Entry 3QFD (X-ray diffraction, 1.68 A resolution); this record covers chains A and C of the 3 polymer chains in the assembly.

[Chain A]
Protein: HLA class I histocompatibility antigen, A-2 alpha chain
Organism: Homo sapiens
UniProtKB: P01892 (1A02_HUMAN); residues 1-275 here correspond to UniProt positions 25-299 (UniProt number = residue number + 24)
Sequence (275 residues; row label = number of the first residue in the row):
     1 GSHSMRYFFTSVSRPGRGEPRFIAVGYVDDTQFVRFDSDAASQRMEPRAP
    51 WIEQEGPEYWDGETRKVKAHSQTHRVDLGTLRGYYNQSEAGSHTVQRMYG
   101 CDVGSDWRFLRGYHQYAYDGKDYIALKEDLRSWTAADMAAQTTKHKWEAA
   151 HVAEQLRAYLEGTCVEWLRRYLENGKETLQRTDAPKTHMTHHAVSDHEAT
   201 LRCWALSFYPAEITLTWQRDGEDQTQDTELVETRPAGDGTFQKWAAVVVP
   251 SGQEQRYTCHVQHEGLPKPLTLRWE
Disulfide bonds: Cys-101/Cys-164, Cys-203/Cys-259
What the authors report for this chain:
  - contacts within the chain: His-70/Tyr-99 (hydrogen bond) (proposed by the authors, not directly observed)

[Chain C]
Protein: Mart-1(27-35) peptide
Sequence (9 residues; numbered 1 to 9; the number before each row is that of its first residue):
     1 AAGIGILTV
What the authors report for this chain:
  - conformationally variable residues: Gly-5

[How chain A and chain C interact]
Contacting residue pairs (38):
  Met-5(A) with Ala-1(C)
  Tyr-7(A) with Ala-1(C), hydrogen bond (side chain-backbone); Ala-2(C), hydrogen bond (side chain-backbone)
  Glu-63(A) with Ala-1(C); Ala-2(C), hydrogen bond (side chain-backbone)
  Lys-66(A) with Ala-1(C); Ala-2(C), hydrogen bond (side chain-backbone); Gly-3(C)
  His-70(A) with Gly-3(C); Ile-6(C)
  Thr-73(A) with Ile-6(C); Leu-7(C); Thr-8(C)
  Val-76(A) with Thr-8(C)
  Asp-77(A) with Thr-8(C); Val-9(C), hydrogen bond (side chain-backbone)
  Thr-80(A) with Val-9(C)
  Leu-81(A) with Val-9(C), hydrophobic
  Tyr-84(A) with Val-9(C), hydrogen bond (side chain-backbone)
  Arg-97(A) with Ile-6(C); Leu-7(C)
  Tyr-99(A) with Ala-2(C); Gly-3(C), hydrogen bond (side chain-backbone)
  His-114(A) with Ile-6(C)
  Tyr-116(A) with Val-9(C)
  Thr-143(A) with Val-9(C), hydrogen bond (side chain-backbone)
  Trp-147(A) with Leu-7(C); Thr-8(C), hydrogen bond (side chain-backbone); Val-9(C), hydrophobic
  Ala-150(A) with Leu-7(C), hydrophobic
  Val-152(A) with Leu-7(C), hydrophobic
  Gln-155(A) with Gly-5(C)
  Leu-156(A) with Gly-5(C)
  Tyr-159(A) with Ala-1(C), hydrogen bond (side chain-backbone); Ala-2(C); Gly-3(C)
  Trp-167(A) with Ala-1(C)
  Tyr-171(A) with Ala-1(C), hydrogen bond (side chain-backbone)
Other interface residues (no listed pair), chain A (27 interface residues in all): Tyr-59, Tyr-123, Lys-146
Other interface residues (no listed pair), chain C (9 interface residues in all): Ile-4
The authors on this interface:
  - specific contacts: Tyr-99(A)/Gly-3(C) (hydrogen bond)
  - interface residues, chain A: His-70(A) (proposed by the authors, not directly observed)

[Overview]
The interface between chain A and chain C involves 27 residues on one side and 9 on the other, with 11
hydrogen bonds. Polar pairs include Tyr-7(A)/Ala-1(C), Tyr-7(A)/Ala-2(C) and Glu-63(A)/Ala-2(C). The paper
describes a hydrogen bond between Tyr-99(A) and Gly-3(C). The paper reports the interface residue His-70(A);
conformational variability at Gly-5(C).
Chain A is HLA class I histocompatibility antigen, A-2 alpha chain (Homo sapiens) and chain C is Mart-1(27-35)
peptide; the structure, Human Class I MHC HLA-A2 in complex with Mart-1(27-35) nonameric peptide, was
determined by X-ray diffraction.
